7RJD - chains F and M of the 10 polymer chains in the assembly; structure by electron microscopy, 3.20 A resolution.

== Chain F ==
Name: Ubiquinol--cytochrome-c reductase subunit 8
Source organism: Candida albicans (strain SC5314 / ATCC MYA-2876)
Reference sequence: A0A1D8PHA2 (A0A1D8PHA2_CANAL); numbering as in UniProt (aligned over 1-95)
Amino-acid sequence (95 residues; numbered 1 to 95; the number before each row is that of its first residue):
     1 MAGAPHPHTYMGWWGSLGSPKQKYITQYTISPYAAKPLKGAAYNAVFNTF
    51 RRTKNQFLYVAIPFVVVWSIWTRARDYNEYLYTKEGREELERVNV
Unresolved in the structure: 1-8, 94-95

== Chain M ==
Name: Cytochrome b-c1 complex subunit Rieske, mitochondrial
Source organism: Candida albicans (strain SC5314 / ATCC MYA-2876)
Notes: EC 7.1.1.8
Reference sequence: A0A1D8PJX3 (A0A1D8PJX3_CANAL); residues 1-213 here = UniProt positions 1-213
Amino-acid sequence (213 residues; row label = number of the first residue in the row):
     1 MSSLAFRTLRNGLGLKSSVRALSTTTTTLSNYQQPDYSSYLNNKSGQGSR
    51 NFTYFMVGSMGLLSAAGAKSTVEAFLSSFAASADVLAMAKVEVKLGAIPE
   101 GKNVIIKWQGKPVFIRHRTADEIEEANQVDIKTLRDPQNDADRVKKPEWL
   151 IMLGICTHLGCVPIGEAGDFGGWFCPCHGSHYDISGRIRKGPAPLNLEIP
   201 EYDFTDDETLLVG
Unresolved in the structure: 1-30, 81-213
Curated features (UniProtKB/Swiss-Prot):
  - binding site ([2Fe-2S] cluster): Cys156, His158, Cys175, His178

== Interface between chain F and chain M ==
Contacting residue pairs (15):
  Tyr28(F) with Tyr32(M); Gln34(M)
  Thr29(F) with Tyr37(M)
  Ile30(F) with Tyr37(M), hydrophobic
  Tyr33(F) with Arg50(M)
  Ala34(F) with Leu41(M)
  Ala35(F) with Tyr40(M); Asn42(M)
  Lys36(F) with Ser39(M), hydrogen bond (side chain-backbone); Tyr40(M), hydrogen bond (backbone-backbone); Leu41(M); Asn42(M); Asn43(M)
  Lys39(F) with Ser39(M); Tyr40(M)
Other interface residues (no listed pair), chain M (14 interface residues in all): Asn31, Pro35, Ser38, Ser49, Thr53

== Summary ==
Chain F and chain M form an interface of 8 and 14 residues respectively; the contacts include 2 hydrogen
bonds. Polar contacts include Lys36(F)-Ser39(M) and Lys36(F)-Tyr40(M). UniProt lists 4 [2Fe-2S]
cluster-binding residues on chain M.
Chain F is Ubiquinol--cytochrome-c reductase subunit 8 and chain M is Cytochrome b-c1 complex subunit Rieske,
mitochondrial, both from Candida albicans (strain SC5314 / ATCC MYA-2876); the structure, Complex III2 from
Candida albicans, inhibitor free, Rieske head domain in c position, was determined by electron microscopy
together with 7RJA, 7RJB, 7RJC and 7RJE from the same study.
